PDB entry 8W9Z | electron microscopy, 3.00 A resolution | chains H and K of the 20 polymer chains in the assembly

== Chain H ==
Molecule: Protein PLASTID TRANSCRIPTIONALLY ACTIVE 12-like
Organism: Nicotiana tabacum
UniProtKB: A0A1S3YPU3 (A0A1S3YPU3_TOBAC); numbering as in UniProt (aligned over 1-531)
Sequence (531 residues; row label = number of the first residue in the row):
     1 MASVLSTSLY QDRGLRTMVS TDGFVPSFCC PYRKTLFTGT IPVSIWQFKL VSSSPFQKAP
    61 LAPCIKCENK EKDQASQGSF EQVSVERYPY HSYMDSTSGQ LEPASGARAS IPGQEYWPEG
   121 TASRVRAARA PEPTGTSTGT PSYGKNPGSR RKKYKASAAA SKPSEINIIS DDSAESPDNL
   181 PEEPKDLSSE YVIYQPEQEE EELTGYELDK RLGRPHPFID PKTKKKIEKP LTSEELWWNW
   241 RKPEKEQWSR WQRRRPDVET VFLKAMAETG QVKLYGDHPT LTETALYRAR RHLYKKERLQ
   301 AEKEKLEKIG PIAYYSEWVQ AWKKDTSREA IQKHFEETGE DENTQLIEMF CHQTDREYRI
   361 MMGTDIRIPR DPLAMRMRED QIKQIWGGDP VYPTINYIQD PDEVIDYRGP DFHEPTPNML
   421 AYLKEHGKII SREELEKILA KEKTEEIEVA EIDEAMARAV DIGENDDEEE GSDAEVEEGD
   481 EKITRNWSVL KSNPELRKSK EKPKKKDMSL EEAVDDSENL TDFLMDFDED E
Unresolved in the structure: 1-186, 447-531

== Chain K ==
Molecule: PAP8(pTAC6)
Organism: Nicotiana tabacum
UniProtKB: A0A1S3ZQT7 (A0A1S3ZQT7_TOBAC); numbering as in UniProt (aligned over 1-331)
Sequence (331 residues; each row starts with the number of its first residue):
     1 MSAAQLFFPL PPNLSTFSTT PSSQALFTIS FAKTISSNPN SVKQSLTTKR RRDFRVFADD
    61 GDADGGGPDD YDMDEDEVEE ADNKKDFDVD YDTLLGGASL TVAATGDDIA MVHSSSFVFT
   121 QGWDSEKIVD YRINEEEFHK ISLLDCDFFI RKPPDPDNDV YDFREMYVTP PDTDIYAIPR
   181 VLAPMPQKYI RCAMSDYGCY NVTEPPIDAP RDPMYKSERE VSKVFLTKHY RNRRAGDPEF
   241 ALDFEEIYVI DSKTKSITRA KVVVTVPGGR NRDRKNDLLV IRDNGTSFKI IPSEERDDPT
   301 TVIEKEEWKK SRQDMERHLR KLRDFSVSNW F
Unresolved in the structure: 1-117

== How chain H and chain K interact ==
Contacting residue pairs - 58 pairs, chain H then chain K:
  Ser-188(H) / Arg-270(K)
  Tyr-191(H) / Ala-183(K)
  Tyr-191(H) / Pro-184(K)
  Tyr-191(H) / Arg-259(K)
  Tyr-191(H) / Ala-260(K)
  Tyr-191(H) / Lys-261(K)
  Tyr-191(H) / Val-262(K)  hydrogen bond (backbone-backbone)
  Val-192(H) / Glu-245(K)
  Val-192(H) / Arg-259(K)
  Val-192(H) / Val-262(K)
  Ile-193(H) / Val-262(K)  hydrogen bond (backbone-backbone)
  Ile-193(H) / Val-263(K)
  Ile-193(H) / Val-264(K)  hydrogen bond (backbone-backbone)
  Tyr-194(H) / Glu-245(K)  hydrogen bond
  Tyr-194(H) / Val-264(K)
  Tyr-194(H) / Arg-270(K)  hydrogen bond
  Gln-195(H) / Val-264(K)  hydrogen bond (backbone-backbone)
  Gln-195(H) / Thr-265(K)
  Glu-197(H) / Pro-267(K)
  Lys-210(H) / Arg-312(K)  hydrogen bond (backbone-side chain)
  Gly-213(H) / Arg-312(K)
  Gly-213(H) / Trp-330(K)
  Arg-214(H) / Trp-330(K)
  Pro-215(H) / Asn-329(K)
  Pro-215(H) / Trp-330(K)
  His-216(H) / Arg-312(K)  hydrogen bond
  His-216(H) / Asn-329(K)  hydrogen bond (backbone-side chain)
  His-216(H) / Trp-330(K)  hydrogen bond (backbone-backbone)
  Pro-217(H) / Ser-328(K)
  Phe-218(H) / Phe-325(K)  hydrophobic
  Phe-218(H) / Ser-328(K)
  Phe-218(H) / Asn-329(K)
  Phe-218(H) / Trp-330(K)
  Ile-219(H) / Phe-325(K)  hydrophobic
  Ile-219(H) / Ser-326(K)
  Leu-263(H) / Phe-331(K)  hydrophobic
  Val-272(H) / Phe-331(K)  hydrophobic
  Lys-273(H) / Asn-329(K)  hydrogen bond (backbone-side chain)
  Leu-274(H) / Phe-331(K)  hydrophobic
  Tyr-275(H) / Val-327(K)
  Tyr-275(H) / Ser-328(K)
  Tyr-275(H) / Asn-329(K)
  Thr-280(H) / Asp-324(K)  hydrogen bond
  Thr-280(H) / Ser-328(K)
  Leu-281(H) / Asp-324(K)
  Thr-282(H) / Leu-322(K)
  Thr-282(H) / Asp-324(K)
  Thr-282(H) / Ser-328(K)  hydrogen bond
  Glu-283(H) / Ser-328(K)
  Glu-283(H) / Asn-329(K)  hydrogen bond (side chain-backbone)
  Glu-283(H) / Phe-331(K)
  Leu-286(H) / Met-315(K)  hydrophobic
  Leu-286(H) / Trp-330(K)
  Leu-286(H) / Phe-331(K)
  Tyr-287(H) / Phe-331(K)  hydrophobic
  Arg-290(H) / Trp-330(K)
  Arg-290(H) / Phe-331(K)  hydrogen bond (side chain-backbone)
  Tyr-294(H) / Phe-331(K)  hydrogen bond (side chain-backbone)
Also at the interface, not in a pair above, chain H (32 interface residues in all): Pro-196, Leu-212, Ala-285, Ala-289
Also at the interface, not in a pair above, chain K (28 interface residues in all): Leu-182, Val-266, Arg-274, Trp-308, Leu-319

== In short ==
Chain H and chain K form an interface of 32 and 28 residues respectively; the contacts include 16 hydrogen
bonds. Among the polar pairs are Tyr-194(H)/Glu-245(K), Tyr-194(H)/Arg-270(K) and Lys-210(H)/Arg-312(K).
Chain H is Protein PLASTID TRANSCRIPTIONALLY ACTIVE 12-like and chain K is PAP8(pTAC6), both from Nicotiana
tabacum; the structure, The cryo-EM structure of the Nicotiana tabacum PEP-PAP, was determined by electron
microscopy (same publication as 8WA0 and 8WA1).
